Entry 9JHE (X-ray diffraction, 2.55 A resolution); this record covers chains A and B of the 6 polymer chains in the assembly.

[Chain A (and B)]
Name: 3-hydroxyacyl-CoA dehydrogenase, NAD binding domain protein
Source organism: Faecalibacterium duncaniae (strain DSM 17677 / JCM 31915 / A2-165)
Notes: EC 1.1.1.157; chain B of this document is another copy of the same molecule, construct and numbering; everything in this record applies to it too
Reference sequence: C7H5K9 (C7H5K9_FAED2); residues 1-290 here = UniProt positions 1-290
Amino-acid sequence (290 residues; row label = number of the first residue in the row):
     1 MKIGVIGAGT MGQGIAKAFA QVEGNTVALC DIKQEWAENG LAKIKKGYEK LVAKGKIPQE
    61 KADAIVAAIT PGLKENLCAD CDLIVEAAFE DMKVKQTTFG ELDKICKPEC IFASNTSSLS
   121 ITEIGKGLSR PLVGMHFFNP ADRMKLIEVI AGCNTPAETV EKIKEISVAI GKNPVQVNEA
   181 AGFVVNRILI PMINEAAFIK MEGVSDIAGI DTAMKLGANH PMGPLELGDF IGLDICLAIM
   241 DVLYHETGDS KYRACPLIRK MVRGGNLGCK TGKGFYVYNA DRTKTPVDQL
Not modelled in the structure: 290
Ligand contacts: NAD (nicotinamide-adenine-dinucleotide): Ile6, Gly7, Ala8, Gly9, Thr10, Met11, Gly12, Cys30, Asp31, Ile32, Lys74, Ala87, Ala88, Phe89, Glu90, Val94, Lys95, Thr98, Asn115, Thr116, Ser117, His136, Phe137, Asn139
What the authors report for this chain:
  - binding site for NAD: Ile6, Gly7 to Gly12, Asp31, Ile32, Ala88, Glu90, Val94, Lys95, Thr98, Asn115, Ser117
  - catalytic residues: Ser117, Glu148
  - catalytic residues: His136 (proposed by the authors, not directly observed)
  - contacts within the chain: Ser117-His136 (hydrogen bond), His136-Glu148

[Chain A / chain B interface]
Contacting residue pairs (77):
  Phe138(A) - Gly217(B)
  Met144(A) - Leu216(B)
  Met144(A) - Gly217(B)
  Leu146(A) - Ala213(B)
  Leu146(A) - Leu216(B)  hydrophobic
  Leu146(A) - Gly217(B)
  Asn173(A) - Leu216(B)
  Val175(A) - Ser205(B)
  Val175(A) - Gly209(B)
  Val175(A) - Thr212(B)
  Gln176(A) - Ser205(B)  hydrogen bond (backbone-side chain)
  Val177(A) - Val204(B)
  Asn178(A) - Gly203(B)  hydrogen bond (side chain-backbone)
  Asn178(A) - Val204(B)  hydrogen bond (backbone-backbone)
  Ala180(A) - Val204(B)  hydrophobic
  Phe183(A) - Val204(B)
  Val184(A) - Ile199(B)
  Val184(A) - Ser205(B)
  Val184(A) - Ala213(B)  hydrophobic
  Val185(A) - Ala213(B)
  Val185(A) - Met214(B)  hydrophobic
  Arg187(A) - Glu195(B)  salt bridge
  Arg187(A) - Phe198(B)
  Arg187(A) - Ile199(B)
  Arg187(A) - Glu202(B)  salt bridge
  Arg187(A) - Val204(B)
  Ile188(A) - Met192(B)  hydrophobic
  Ile188(A) - Glu195(B)
  Ile188(A) - Ile199(B)  hydrophobic
  Ile188(A) - Met214(B)  hydrophobic
  Leu189(A) - His220(B)
  Met192(A) - Ile188(B)  hydrophobic
  Met192(A) - Met192(B)  hydrophobic
  Glu195(A) - Arg187(B)  salt bridge
  Glu195(A) - Ile188(B)
  Glu195(A) - Lys251(B)  salt bridge
  Glu195(A) - Tyr252(B)  hydrogen bond
  Phe198(A) - Arg187(B)
  Phe198(A) - Lys251(B)
  Ile199(A) - Phe183(B)
  Ile199(A) - Val184(B)
  Ile199(A) - Arg187(B)
  Ile199(A) - Ile188(B)  hydrophobic
  Glu202(A) - Arg187(B)  salt bridge
  Gly203(A) - Asn178(B)  hydrogen bond (backbone-side chain)
  Val204(A) - Val177(B)
  Val204(A) - Asn178(B)  hydrogen bond (backbone-backbone)
  Val204(A) - Ala180(B)  hydrophobic
  Val204(A) - Phe183(B)
  Val204(A) - Arg187(B)
  Ser205(A) - Val175(B)
  Ser205(A) - Gln176(B)
  Gly209(A) - Val175(B)
  Thr212(A) - Val175(B)
  Ala213(A) - Leu146(B)
  Ala213(A) - Val184(B)  hydrophobic
  Ala213(A) - Val185(B)
  Met214(A) - Val185(B)  hydrophobic
  Met214(A) - Ile188(B)  hydrophobic
  Leu216(A) - Met144(B)
  Leu216(A) - Lys145(B)
  Leu216(A) - Leu146(B)  hydrophobic
  Leu216(A) - Asn173(B)
  Gly217(A) - Phe138(B)
  Gly217(A) - Met144(B)
  Gly217(A) - Leu146(B)
  Ala218(A) - Leu189(B)  hydrophobic
  Asn219(A) - Pro221(B)
  His220(A) - His220(B)
  Pro221(A) - Asn219(B)
  Asp249(A) - Arg253(B)  salt bridge
  Lys251(A) - Glu195(B)  salt bridge
  Lys251(A) - Phe198(B)
  Lys251(A) - Lys251(B)
  Tyr252(A) - Glu195(B)  hydrogen bond
  Arg253(A) - Asp249(B)  salt bridge
  Arg253(A) - Lys251(B)
Interface residues without a listed pair, chain A (42 interface residues in all): Lys145, Asn194, Ala196, Ile210, Pro224
Interface residues without a listed pair, chain B (41 interface residues in all): Asn194, Ala196, Ile210, Ala218

[Summary]
42 residues of chain A and 41 residues of chain B are in contact; the contacts include 7 hydrogen bonds and 8
salt bridges. Among the polar pairs are Arg187(A)-Glu195(B), Arg187(A)-Glu202(B) and Glu195(A)-Lys251(B). From
the paper: catalytic residues Ser117(A), Glu148(A) and His136(A); a binding site for NAD at Ile6(A), Gly7(A)
and Asp31(A) among others.
Both chains are 3-hydroxyacyl-CoA dehydrogenase, NAD binding domain protein (Faecalibacterium duncaniae
(strain DSM 17677 / JCM 31915 / A2-165)). Entry 9JHE (3-hydroxybutyryl-CoA dehydrogenase with NAD) was
determined by X-ray diffraction (same publication as 9JHZ, 9JHY and 9JI0).
